PDB entry 7DTM | X-ray diffraction, 2.00 A resolution | chain A

== Chain A ==
Name: Metallo-beta-lactamase type 2
Source organism: Serratia marcescens
Notes: EC 3.5.2.6
UniProtKB: P52699 (BLAB_SERMA); residues 1-228 here correspond to UniProt positions 19-246 (UniProt number = residue number + 18)
Sequence (228 residues; each row starts with the number of its first residue):
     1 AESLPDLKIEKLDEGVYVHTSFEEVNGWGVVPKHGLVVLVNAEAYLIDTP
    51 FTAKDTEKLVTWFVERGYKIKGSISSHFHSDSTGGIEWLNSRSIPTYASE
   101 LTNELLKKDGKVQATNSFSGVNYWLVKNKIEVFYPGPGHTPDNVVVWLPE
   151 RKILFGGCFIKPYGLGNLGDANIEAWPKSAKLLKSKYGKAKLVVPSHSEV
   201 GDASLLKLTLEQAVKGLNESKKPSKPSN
Unresolved in the structure: 1-2, 221-228
Bound ions: Zn2+ site 1: His77, His79, His139 (together with citrate anion); Zn2+ site 2: Asp81, Cys158, His197 (together with citrate anion)
Residues lining bound ligands: citrate anion (FLC): Val25, Trp28, Phe51, His77, His79, Asp81, His139, Cys158, Lys161, Leu165, Gly166, Asn167, His197
UniProt features mapped onto this chain:
  - binding site (Zn(2+)): His77, His79, Asp81, His139, Cys158, His197
  - binding site (a beta-lactam): Lys161, Asn167

== In short ==
Ligands of chain A: citrate anion. His77, His79 and His139 coordinate Zn2+ site 1. Asp81, Cys158 and His197
form the Zn2+ site 2. From UniProt: 6 Zn2+-binding residues and beta-lactam-binding residues Lys161 and
Asn167.
Chain A is Metallo-beta-lactamase type 2 (Serratia marcescens); the structure, Crystal structure of
metallo-beta-lactamase IMP-1 in complex with citrate, was determined by X-ray diffraction (same publication as
7DTN).
